Entry 5KSW (X-ray diffraction, 2.47 A resolution); this record covers chains A and B.

Chain A:
Protein: Dihydroorotate dehydrogenase
Organism: Lactococcus lactis
Notes: EC 1.3.1.14
UniProtKB: A0A089ZD72 (A0A089ZD72_9LACT); residue numbers follow UniProt; this construct covers 5-310
Amino-acid sequence (306 residues; numbered 5 to 310; the number before each row is that of its first residue):
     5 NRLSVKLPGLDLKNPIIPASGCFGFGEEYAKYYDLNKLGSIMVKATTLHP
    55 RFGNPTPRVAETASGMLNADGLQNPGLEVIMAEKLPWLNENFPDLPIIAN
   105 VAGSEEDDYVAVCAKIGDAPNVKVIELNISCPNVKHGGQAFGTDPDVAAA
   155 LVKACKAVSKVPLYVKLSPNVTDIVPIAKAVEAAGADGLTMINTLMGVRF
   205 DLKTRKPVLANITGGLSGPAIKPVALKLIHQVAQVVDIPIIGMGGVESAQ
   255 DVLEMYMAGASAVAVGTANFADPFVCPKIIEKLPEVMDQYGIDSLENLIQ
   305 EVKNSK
Construct notes: conflict A67 (Ser in A0A089ZD72), V128 (Ala in A0A089ZD72), A187 (His in A0A089ZD72), G189 (Cys in A0A089ZD72), N308 (Lys in A0A089ZD72); engineered mutation D74 (Ile in A0A089ZD72)
Small-molecule neighbours: FMN (flavin mononucleotide): A23, S24, G25, C26, K48, A49, M70, N72, D74, L76, N104, E130, N132, K170, I196, N197, T198, S221, G222, I225, M247, G248, G249, V250, V269, G270, T271, F274

Chain B:
Protein: Dihydroorotate dehydrogenase B (NAD(+)), electron transfer subunit
Organism: Lactococcus lactis subsp. lactis
UniProtKB: A0A0V8EGX5 (A0A0V8EGX5_LACLL); residue numbers follow UniProt; this construct covers 1-262
Amino-acid sequence (262 residues; numbered 1 to 262; the number before each row is that of its first residue):
     1 MPKLQEMMTIVSQREVASNIFEMVLKGELVEEMDLPGQFLHLAVPNASML
    51 LRRPISISSWDKVAKTCTILYRIGDETSGTYEISKLQSGAKIDVMGPLGN
   101 GFPVDEVVSTDKILIVGGGIGVPPLYELAKQLEEKNCQMTILLGFASEKV
   151 KILEKEFAELKNVSLKIATDDGSYGTKGHVGMLMEEIDFEVDALYTCGAP
   201 AMLKAVAKKYEQLERLYISMESRMACGIGACYACVEHDKEDENHALKVCE
   251 DGPVFLGKQLLL
Bound ions: 2Fe-2S cluster Fe: C226, C231, C234, C249
Small-molecule neighbours:
  - FAD (flavin-adenine dinucleotide): F39, L51, R52, R53, P54, I55, S56, L70, Y71, R72, G74, T77, S78, G79, T80, I120, P123, M220, E221, S222, R223, M224, P253
  - 2Fe-2S cluster (FES): M224, A225, C226, G227, G229, A230, C231, Y232, A233, C234, K247, C249

Interface between chain A and chain B:
Residue-residue contacts - 49 pairs, chain A then chain B:
  G28(A) - A230(B)
  G28(A) - Y232(B)
  F29(A) - Y232(B)
  E32(A) - I228(B)
  E32(A) - G229(B)
  E32(A) - A230(B)
  E32(A) - K247(B)  salt bridge
  E32(A) - E250(B)
  Y33(A) - C226(B)
  Y33(A) - I228(B)  hydrophobic
  Y33(A) - A230(B)  hydrophobic
  K35(A) - L4(B)
  K35(A) - E250(B)  salt bridge
  Y36(A) - L4(B)  hydrophobic
  Y36(A) - M95(B)
  Y36(A) - L98(B)
  Y36(A) - I228(B)
  K48(A) - Y232(B)
  F56(A) - V235(B)  hydrophobic
  F56(A) - H237(B)
  F56(A) - A245(B)  hydrophobic
  T60(A) - A233(B)
  T60(A) - V235(B)
  P61(A) - R223(B)
  R62(A) - Y232(B)  hydrogen bond (side chain-backbone)
  R62(A) - A233(B)
  R62(A) - V235(B)
  V63(A) - M224(B)
  V63(A) - A233(B)  hydrophobic
  E65(A) - M49(B)
  E65(A) - L50(B)  hydrogen bond (side chain-backbone)
  E65(A) - L51(B)  hydrogen bond (side chain-backbone)
  E65(A) - R53(B)  salt bridge
  T66(A) - S48(B)
  A67(A) - S48(B)
  S68(A) - S48(B)  hydrogen bond (backbone-backbone)
  S68(A) - L50(B)
  Q77(A) - Y232(B)
  Q77(A) - V235(B)
  V212(A) - R223(B)
  P223(A) - L50(B)
  F274(A) - R52(B)
  F274(A) - A225(B)
  F274(A) - C226(B)  hydrophobic
  F274(A) - C231(B)  hydrophobic
  A275(A) - L50(B)
  A275(A) - R52(B)  hydrogen bond (backbone-side chain)
  P277(A) - M95(B)  hydrophobic
  F278(A) - Q5(B)
Interface residues without a listed pair, chain A (29 interface residues in all): G25, F27, A64, G69, M70, E251
Interface residues without a listed pair, chain B (27 interface residues in all): A47, E236

Summary:
Chain A and chain B form an interface of 29 and 27 residues respectively, with 5 hydrogen bonds and 3 salt
bridges. Polar contacts include E32(A)-K247(B), K35(A)-E250(B) and E65(A)-R53(B). Ligands of chain A: flavin
mononucleotide. Ligands of chain B: flavin-adenine dinucleotide and 2Fe-2S cluster.
Chain A is Dihydroorotate dehydrogenase (Lactococcus lactis) and chain B is Dihydroorotate dehydrogenase B
(NAD(+)), electron transfer subunit (Lactococcus lactis subsp. lactis); the structure, DHODB-I74D mutant, was
determined by X-ray diffraction.
